2UXD - chains A and E of the 23 polymer chains in the assembly; structure by X-ray diffraction, 3.20 A resolution.

# Chain A
Molecule: 16S ribosomal RNA
Organism: Thermus thermophilus
Sequence (1523 nucleotides; numbered 0 to 1544 plus 35 insertion-coded residues; 57 numbers in that range are skipped by the numbering (no residue carries them; nothing is unmodelled there); the number before each row is that of its first residue; a row labelled like 76A-76B holds insertion residues (76A, then the next letters in order); numbering starts at 0):
     0 UUUG
    4A U
     5 UGGAGAGUUUGAUCCUGGCUCAGGGUGAACGCUGGCGGCGUGCCUAAGAC
    55 AUGCAAGUCGUGCGGG
    73 C
    76 C
76A-76B GC
    77 GGGGUUUU
    88 ACUCCG
    95 UGGUC
   101 AGCGGCGGACGGGUGAGUAACGCGUGGGU
  129A G
   130 ACCUACCCGGAAGAGGGGGACAACCCGGGGAAACUCGGGCUAAUCCCCCA
   180 UGUGGACCCGC
190A-190L CCCUUGGGGUGU
   191 GUCCAAAGGGCUUU
   216 GCCCGCUUCCGGAUGGGCCCGCGUCCCAUCAGCUAGUUGGUGGGGUAAUG
   266 GCCCACCAAGGCGACGACGGGUAGCCGGUCUGAGAGGAUGGCCGGCCACA
   316 GGGGCACUGAGACACGGGCCCCACUCCUACGGGAGGCAGCAGUUAGGAAU
   366 CUUCCGCAAUGGGCGCAAGCCUGACGGAGCGACGCCGCUUGGAGGAAGAA
   416 GCCCUUCGGGGUGUAAACUCCUGA
   441 ACCCGGGACGAAACCCCCGAC
   474 G
474A-474B AG
   475 GGGACUGACGGUACCGGG
   494 GUA
  497D A
   498 UAGCGCCGGCCAACUCCGUGCCAGCAGCCGCGGUAAUACGGAGGGCGCGA
   548 GCGUUACCCGGAUUCACUGGGCGUAAAGGGCGUGUAGGCGGCCUGGGGCG
   598 UCCCAUGUGAAAGACCACGGCUCAACCGUGGGGGAGCGUGGGAUACGCUC
   648 AGGCUAGACGGUGGGAGAGGGUGGUGGAAUUCCCGGAGUAGCGGUGAAAU
   698 GCGCAGAUACCGGGAGGAACGCCGAUGGCGAAGGCAGCCACCUGGUCCAC
   748 CCGUGACGCUGAGGCGCGAAAGCGUGGGGAGCAAACCGGAUUAGAUACCC
   798 GGGUAGUCCACGCCCUAAACGAUGCGCGCUAGGUCUCUGGGUCU
   848 CCUGGGGGCCGAAGCUAACGCGUUAAGCGCGCCGCCUGGGGAGUACGGCC
   898 GCAAGGCUGAAACUCAAAGGAAUUGACGGGGGCCCGCACAAGCGGUGGAG
   948 CAUGUGGUUUAAUUCGAAGCAACGCGAAGAACCUUACCAGGCCUUGACAU
   998 GCUA
 1001A G
  1002 GGAAA
 1006A C
  1007 CCGGGUGAAAGCCUGGGGUGCCCC
1030A-1030D GCGA
  1031 GGGGAGCCCUAGCACAGGUGCUGCAUGGCCGUCGUCAGCUCGUGCCGUGA
  1081 GGUGUUGGGUUAAGUCCCGCAACGAGCGCAACCCCCGCCGUUAGUUGCCA
  1131 GCGGUUCGGCCGGGCACUCUAACGGGACUGCCCGCG
  1168 A
 1168A A
  1169 A
  1171 GCGGGAGGAAGGAGGGGACGACGUCUGGUCAGCAUGGCCCUUACGGCCUG
  1221 GGCGACACACGUGCUACAAUGCCCACUACAAAGCGAUGCCACCCGGCAAC
  1271 GGGGAGCUAAUCGCAAAAAGGUGGGCCCAGUUCGGAUUGGGGUCUGCAAC
  1321 CCGACCCCAUGAAGCCGGAAUCGCUAGUAAUCGCGGAUCAGCC
 1363A A
  1364 UGCCGCGGUGAAUACGUUCCCGGGCCUUGUACACACCGCCCGUCACGCCA
  1414 UGGGAGCGGGCUCUACCCGAAGUCGCCGGG
  1446 AG
  1452 C
  1459 C
1459A-1459G UACGGGC
  1460 AGGCGCCGAGGGUAGGGCCCGUGACUGGGGCGAAGUCGUAACAAGGUAGC
  1510 UGUACCGGAAGGUGCGGCUGGAUCAC
 1536C C
  1537 UCCUUUCU
Not modelled in the structure: 0-3, 4A, 76A-76B, 95, 129A, 190A-190L, 441, 459, 474A-474B, 478, 497D, 1168A, 1459A-1459G, 1535, 1536C, 1537-1538
Bound ions: Mg2+ site 1: U12, G21; Mg2+ site 2 near G21 (its only coordinating residue here); Mg2+ site 3: G107, A325; Mg2+ site 4: C121, G124, U125, G236; Mg2+ site 5 near G126 (its only coordinating residue here); Mg2+ site 6: U182, G183; K+ site 1: G293, U304, G305; K+ site 2 near G297 (its only coordinating residue here); Mg2+ site 7 near G324 (its only coordinating residue here); Mg2+ site 8 near C352 (its only coordinating residue here); Mg2+ site 9 near G362 (its only coordinating residue here); Mg2+ site 10: A509, A510; 25 more Mg2+ sites not listed
Ligand contacts: paromomycin (PAR): G1405, U1406, C1407, A1408, C1409, C1490, G1491, A1492, A1493, G1494, U1495, C1496

# Chain E
Protein: Ribosomal protein S5
Organism: Thermus thermophilus
UniProtKB: Q5SHQ5 (RS5_THET8); residues 2-162 here correspond to UniProt positions 1-161 (UniProt number = residue number - 1)
Chain sequence (162 residues; row label = number of the first residue in the row):
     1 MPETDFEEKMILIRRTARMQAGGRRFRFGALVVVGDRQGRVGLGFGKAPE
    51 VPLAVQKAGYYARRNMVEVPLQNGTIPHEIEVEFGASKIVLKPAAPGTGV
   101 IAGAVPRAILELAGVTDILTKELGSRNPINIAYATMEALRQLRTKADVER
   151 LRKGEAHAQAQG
Not modelled in the structure: 1-4, 156-162

# Chain A / chain E interface
Pairs across the interface - 68 pairs, chain A then chain E:
  G6(A) - Ala94(E)  base contact
  G6(A) - Ala95(E)  hydrogen bond to the base
  G6(A) - Thr98(E)  hydrogen bond to the base
  G6(A) - Leu119(E)  base contact
  G7(A) - Lys92(E)  hydrogen bond to the base
  G7(A) - Ile101(E)  phosphate contact
  G7(A) - Leu119(E)  base contact
  G7(A) - Thr120(E)  hydrogen bond to the sugar
  G7(A) - Lys121(E)  base contact
  A8(A) - Ile101(E)  sugar contact
  A8(A) - Ala102(E)  hydrogen bond to the sugar
  A8(A) - Gly103(E)  sugar contact
  A8(A) - Thr120(E)  sugar contact
  G9(A) - Lys121(E)  salt bridge to the phosphate
  G9(A) - Glu122(E)  hydrogen bond to the phosphate
  G9(A) - Arg126(E)  salt bridge to the phosphate
  A10(A) - Arg126(E)  phosphate contact
  G15(A) - Ala17(E)  sugar contact
  G15(A) - Met19(E)  base contact
  G15(A) - Arg24(E)  hydrogen bond to the sugar
  A16(A) - Thr16(E)  sugar contact
  A16(A) - Ala17(E)  sugar contact
  U17(A) - Arg14(E)  phosphate contact
  C18(A) - Arg14(E)  salt bridge to the phosphate
  C18(A) - Asn127(E)  hydrogen bond to the phosphate
  C19(A) - Ala86(E)  phosphate contact
  C19(A) - Ser125(E)  hydrogen bond to the phosphate
  C19(A) - Asn127(E)  phosphate contact
  C19(A) - Asn130(E)  phosphate contact
  U20(A) - Ala86(E)  phosphate contact
  U20(A) - Ser125(E)  phosphate contact
  A559(A) - Lys121(E)  salt bridge to the phosphate
  A559(A) - Arg126(E)  salt bridge to the phosphate
  A864(A) - Ala86(E)  phosphate contact
  U921(A) - Arg18(E)  sugar contact
  U921(A) - Met19(E)  hydrogen bond to the sugar
  G922(A) - Met19(E)  sugar contact
  G922(A) - Gln20(E)  hydrogen bond to the sugar
  G922(A) - Ala21(E)  phosphate contact
  A923(A) - Ala21(E)  phosphate contact
  C1069(A) - Arg25(E)  hydrogen bond to the phosphate
  U1070(A) - Arg18(E)  salt bridge to the phosphate
  U1070(A) - Gln20(E)  hydrogen bond to the phosphate
  U1070(A) - Arg25(E)  salt bridge to the phosphate
  C1071(A) - Arg27(E)  salt bridge to the phosphate
  G1072(A) - Pro49(E)  phosphate contact
  G1072(A) - Lys57(E)  salt bridge to the phosphate
  U1073(A) - Lys57(E)  salt bridge to the phosphate
  G1074(A) - Tyr60(E)  phosphate contact
  G1074(A) - Tyr61(E)  phosphate contact
  G1077(A) - Lys47(E)  hydrogen bond to the base
  U1078(A) - Asn130(E)  hydrogen bond to the sugar
  U1078(A) - Tyr133(E)  sugar contact
  G1079(A) - Arg14(E)  hydrogen bond to the sugar
  G1079(A) - Lys47(E)  salt bridge to the phosphate
  G1079(A) - Tyr133(E)  hydrogen bond to the phosphate
  A1080(A) - Arg14(E)  sugar contact
  A1080(A) - Thr16(E)  hydrogen bond to the phosphate
  A1080(A) - Ala17(E)  sugar contact
  A1080(A) - Lys47(E)  phosphate contact
  G1081(A) - Thr16(E)  hydrogen bond to the phosphate
  G1081(A) - Ala17(E)  phosphate contact
  G1081(A) - Arg27(E)  salt bridge to the phosphate
  C1192(A) - Arg25(E)  hydrogen bond to the base
  A1396(A) - Met19(E)  base contact
  C1397(A) - Arg24(E)  salt bridge to the phosphate
  A1398(A) - Gln20(E)  hydrogen bond to the base
  A1398(A) - Gly22(E)  base contact
Other interface residues (no listed pair), chain A (36 interface residues in all): U5, G558, U560, G1082, U1194
Other interface residues (no listed pair), chain E (41 interface residues in all): Arg15, Gly23, Phe45, Gly85, Pro93, Arg107, Leu123, Ile129

# Overview
The interface between chain A and chain E involves 36 residues on one side and 41 on the other, with 21
hydrogen bonds and 13 salt bridges. Polar pairs include G6(A)-Ala95(E), G6(A)-Thr98(E) and G7(A)-Lys92(E).
Chain A binds paromomycin.
Chain A is 16S ribosomal RNA and chain E is Ribosomal protein S5, both from Thermus thermophilus; the
structure, Crystal structure of an extended tRNA anticodon stem loop in complex with its cognate mRNA CGGG
..., was determined by X-ray diffraction, deposited together with 2UXB and 2UXC.
